PDB entry 1NX1 | X-ray diffraction, 2.00 A resolution | chains A and B of the 4 polymer chains in the assembly

== Chain A ==
Molecule: Calcium-dependent protease, small subunit
From: Sus scrofa
Notes: fragment: Domain VI
UniProtKB: P04574 (CPNS1_PIG); residues 94-266 here = UniProt positions 94-266
Chain sequence (173 residues; each row starts with the number of its first residue):
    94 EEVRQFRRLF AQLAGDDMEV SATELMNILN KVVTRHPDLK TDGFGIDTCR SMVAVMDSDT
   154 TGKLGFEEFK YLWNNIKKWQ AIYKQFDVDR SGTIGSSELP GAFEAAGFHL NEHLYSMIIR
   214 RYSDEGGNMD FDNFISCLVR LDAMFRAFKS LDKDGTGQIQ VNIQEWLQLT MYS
Swiss-Prot annotation at these positions:
  - binding site (Ca(2+)): Ala107, Asp110, Glu112, Glu117, Asp135, Asp150, Asp152, Thr154, Lys156, Glu161, Asp180, Asp182, Ser184, Thr186, Glu191, Asp223
  - modified residue: Lys177 (N6-acetyllysine)
Ion coordination: Ca2+ site 1: Asp110, Glu112, Glu117, Lys156; Ca2+ site 2: Asp135, Asp223, Asp225, Asn226; Ca2+ site 3: Asp150, Asp152, Thr154, Lys156, Glu161; Ca2+ site 4: Asp180, Asp182, Ser184, Thr186

== Chain B ==
Molecule: Calcium-dependent protease, small subunit
From: Sus scrofa
Notes: fragment: Domain VI
UniProtKB: P04574 (CPNS1_PIG); residues 394-566 here correspond to UniProt positions 94-266 (UniProt number = residue number - 300)
Chain sequence (173 residues; numbered 394 to 566; the number before each row is that of its first residue):
   394 EEVRQFRRLF AQLAGDDMEV SATELMNILN KVVTRHPDLK TDGFGIDTCR SMVAVMDSDT
   454 TGKLGFEEFK YLWNNIKKWQ AIYKQFDVDR SGTIGSSELP GAFEAAGFHL NEHLYSMIIR
   514 RYSDEGGNMD FDNFISCLVR LDAMFRAFKS LDKDGTGQIQ VNIQEWLQLT MYS
Swiss-Prot annotation at these positions:
  - binding site (Ca(2+)): Ala407, Asp410, Glu412, Glu417, Asp435, Asp450, Asp452, Thr454, Lys456, Glu461, Asp480, Asp482, Ser484, Thr486, Glu491, Asp523
  - modified residue: Lys477 (N6-acetyllysine)
Ion coordination: Ca2+ site 1: Gly408, Asp410, Glu412, Glu417; Ca2+ site 2: Asp435, Asp523, Asp525, Asn526; Ca2+ site 3: Asp450, Asp452, Thr454, Lys456, Glu461; Ca2+ site 4: Asp480, Asp482, Ser484, Thr486, Glu491

== Interface between chain A and chain B ==
Residue-residue contacts (77):
  Asp140(A) - Thr441(B)  hydrogen bond
  Asp140(A) - Arg514(B)
  Thr141(A) - Asp440(B)  hydrogen bond
  Arg143(A) - Arg513(B)  hydrogen bond (side chain-backbone)
  Arg143(A) - Arg514(B)  hydrogen bond (side chain-backbone)
  Arg143(A) - Tyr515(B)
  Arg143(A) - Ser516(B)  hydrogen bond (side chain-backbone)
  Ser144(A) - Arg514(B)
  Thr153(A) - Met510(B)
  Gly155(A) - Arg513(B)
  Asn204(A) - Gln557(B)  hydrogen bond
  His206(A) - Gln561(B)  hydrogen bond
  Leu207(A) - Gln557(B)
  Leu207(A) - Leu560(B)  hydrophobic
  Met210(A) - Thr453(B)
  Met210(A) - Gln561(B)
  Met210(A) - Tyr565(B)  hydrophobic
  Ile211(A) - Met564(B)  hydrophobic
  Arg213(A) - Thr454(B)  hydrogen bond (side chain-backbone)
  Arg213(A) - Gly455(B)
  Arg214(A) - Asp440(B)
  Arg214(A) - Arg443(B)  hydrogen bond (backbone-side chain)
  Arg214(A) - Ser444(B)
  Arg214(A) - Met564(B)
  Arg214(A) - Ser566(B)  hydrogen bond (side chain-backbone)
  Tyr215(A) - Arg443(B)
  Ser216(A) - Arg443(B)  hydrogen bond (backbone-side chain)
  Cys230(A) - Met564(B)
  Arg233(A) - Arg533(B)
  Arg233(A) - Thr563(B)  hydrogen bond (side chain-backbone)
  Arg233(A) - Met564(B)
  Arg233(A) - Ser566(B)  hydrogen bond
  Leu234(A) - Met564(B)  hydrophobic
  Met237(A) - Trp559(B)  hydrogen bond (backbone-side chain)
  Met237(A) - Leu560(B)  hydrophobic
  Met237(A) - Thr563(B)
  Phe238(A) - Ile556(B)  hydrophobic
  Phe238(A) - Leu560(B)  hydrophobic
  Phe241(A) - Val554(B)
  Phe241(A) - Asn555(B)
  Phe241(A) - Ile556(B)
  Phe241(A) - Trp559(B)  hydrophobic
  Gly250(A) - Asn555(B)
  Gln251(A) - Gln553(B)
  Gln251(A) - Val554(B)
  Gln251(A) - Asn555(B)
  Ile252(A) - Ile552(B)
  Ile252(A) - Gln553(B)
  Ile252(A) - Val554(B)  hydrogen bond (backbone-backbone)
  Gln253(A) - Gln551(B)
  Gln253(A) - Ile552(B)
  Val254(A) - Phe541(B)
  Val254(A) - Gln551(B)
  Val254(A) - Ile552(B)  hydrogen bond (backbone-backbone)
  Asn255(A) - Phe541(B)
  Asn255(A) - Gly550(B)
  Ile256(A) - Phe541(B)
  Trp259(A) - Met537(B)  hydrogen bond (side chain-backbone)
  Trp259(A) - Phe541(B)  hydrophobic
  Trp259(A) - Trp559(B)  hydrophobic
  Trp259(A) - Leu562(B)  hydrophobic
  Leu260(A) - Leu507(B)
  Leu260(A) - Met537(B)  hydrophobic
  Leu260(A) - Phe538(B)  hydrophobic
  Gln261(A) - His506(B)
  Gln261(A) - Leu507(B)
  Gln261(A) - Met510(B)
  Thr263(A) - Arg533(B)  hydrogen bond (backbone-side chain)
  Thr263(A) - Met537(B)
  Met264(A) - Ile511(B)  hydrophobic
  Met264(A) - Arg514(B)
  Met264(A) - Cys530(B)
  Met264(A) - Arg533(B)
  Met264(A) - Leu534(B)
  Tyr265(A) - Met510(B)  hydrophobic
  Ser266(A) - Arg514(B)  hydrogen bond (backbone-side chain)
  Ser266(A) - Arg533(B)  hydrogen bond
Also at the interface, not in a pair above, chain A (43 interface residues in all): Asp135, Gly138, Ala147, Thr154, Asp217, Asn226, Ala240, Leu262
Also at the interface, not in a pair above, chain B (43 interface residues in all): Gly438, Ile439, Ala447, Ile512, Asn526, Ala540

== In short ==
The chain A/chain B interface involves 43 residues from each chain; the contacts include 20 hydrogen bonds.
Among the polar pairs are Asp140(A)-Thr441(B), Thr141(A)-Asp440(B) and Arg143(A)-Arg513(B). From UniProt: 16
Ca2+-binding residues on chain A; 16 Ca2+-binding residues on chain B.
Both chains are Calcium-dependent protease, small subunit (Sus scrofa). Entry 1NX1 (Calpain Domain VI
Complexed with Calpastatin Inhibitory Domain C (DIC)) was determined by X-ray diffraction (same publication as
1NX0, 1NX2 and 1NX3).
